PDB entry 6LAR | electron microscopy, 3.70 A resolution | chains H and J of the 10 polymer chains in the assembly

== Chain H ==
Molecule: ESX-3 secretion system protein EccD3
From: Mycolicibacterium smegmatis MC2 155
UniProtKB: A0QQ46 (ECCD3_MYCS2); residue numbers follow UniProt; this construct covers 1-475
Sequence (475 residues; each row starts with the number of its first residue):
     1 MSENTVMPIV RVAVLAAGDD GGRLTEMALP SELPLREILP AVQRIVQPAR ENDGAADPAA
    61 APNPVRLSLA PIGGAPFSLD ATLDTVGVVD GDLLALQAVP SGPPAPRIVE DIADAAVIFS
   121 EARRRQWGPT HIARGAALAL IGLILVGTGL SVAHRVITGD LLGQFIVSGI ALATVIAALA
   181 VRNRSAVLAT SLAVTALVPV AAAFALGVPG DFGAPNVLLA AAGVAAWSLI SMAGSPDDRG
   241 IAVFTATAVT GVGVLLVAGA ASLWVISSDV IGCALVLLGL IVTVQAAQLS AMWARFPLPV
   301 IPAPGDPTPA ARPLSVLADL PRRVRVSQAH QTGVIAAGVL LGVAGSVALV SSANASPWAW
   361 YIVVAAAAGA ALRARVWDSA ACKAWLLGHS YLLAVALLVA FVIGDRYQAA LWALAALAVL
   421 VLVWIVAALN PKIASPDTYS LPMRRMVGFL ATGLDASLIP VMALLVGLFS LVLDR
Not modelled in the structure: 1-7, 17-20, 48-64, 212-213, 473-475

== Chain J ==
Molecule: ESX-3 secretion system protein EccC3
From: Mycolicibacterium smegmatis MC2 155
UniProtKB: A0QQ40 (ECCC3_MYCS2); residue numbers follow UniProt; this construct covers 1-431
Sequence (449 residues; numbered 1 to 449; the number before each row is that of its first residue):
     1 MSRLIFEHQR RLTPPTTRKG TITIEPPPQL PRVVPPSLLR RVLPFLIVIL IVGMIVALFA
    61 TGMRLISPTM LFFPFVLLLA ATALYRGGDN KMRTEEVDAE RADYLRYLSV VRDNVRAHAA
   121 EQRAALEWSH PEPEVLATIP GTRRQWERDP RDRDFLVLRA GRHDVPLDAA LKVKDTADEI
   181 DLEPVAHSAL RGLLDVQRTV RDAPTGLDVA KLARITVIGE ADEARAAIRA WIAQAVTWHD
   241 PTMLGVALAA PDLESGDWSW LKWLPHVDVP NEADGVGPAR YLTTSTAELR ERLAPALADR
   301 PLFPAESGAA LKHLLVVLDD PDADPDDIAR KPGLTGVTVI HRTTELPNRE QYPDPERPIL
   361 RVADGRIERW QVGGWQPCVD VADAMSAAEA AHIARRLSRW DSNPGYIRST STGSATFTTL
   421 LGIPDASALD VHLGGIKAFH HHHHHHHHH
Not modelled in the structure: 1, 33-91, 298-310, 331-333, 373-374, 403-449
Sequence notes: expression tag (432-449)

== How chain H and chain J interact ==
Pairs across the interface (14; chain H residue first):
  Arg11(H) with Trp263(J); Val276(J); Gly277(J)
  Ala28(H) with Val276(J), hydrophobic
  Val89(H) with Leu4(J), hydrophobic; Arg399(J)
  Asp90(H) with Ser2(J), hydrogen bond; Ser398(J); Arg399(J)
  Gly91(H) with Arg395(J)
  Asp92(H) with Arg399(J), salt bridge
  Leu93(H) with Arg395(J)
  Ile301(H) with Pro184(J), hydrophobic
  Pro302(H) with Pro184(J)
Also at the interface, not in a pair above, chain H (16 interface residues in all): Ile9, Val10, Glu26, Asp306, Pro309, Ala311, Leu314
Also at the interface, not in a pair above, chain J (14 interface residues in all): Ile180, Ser188, Asp195, Arg201, Lys262

== In short ==
Chain H and chain J form an interface of 16 and 14 residues respectively; the contacts include 1 hydrogen bond
and 1 salt bridge. Polar contacts include Asp92(H)-Arg399(J) and Asp90(H)-Ser2(J).
Here chain H is ESX-3 secretion system protein EccD3 and chain J is ESX-3 secretion system protein EccC3, both
from Mycolicibacterium smegmatis MC2 155. Entry 6LAR (Structure of ESX-3 complex) was determined by electron
microscopy.
